PDB entry 2HZV | X-ray diffraction, 3.10 A resolution | chains J and B of the 6 polymer chains in the assembly

# Chain J
Molecule: 30-nt DNA strand
Sequence (30 nucleotides; numbered 1 to 30; the number before each row is that of its first residue):
     1 AGTATGACGATTTTAAGTATTCGTCATACT

# Chain B
Molecule: Nickel-responsive regulator
Source organism: Escherichia coli
Reference sequence: P0A6Z6 (NIKR_ECOLI); numbering as in UniProt (aligned over 1-133)
Sequence (133 residues; each row starts with the number of its first residue):
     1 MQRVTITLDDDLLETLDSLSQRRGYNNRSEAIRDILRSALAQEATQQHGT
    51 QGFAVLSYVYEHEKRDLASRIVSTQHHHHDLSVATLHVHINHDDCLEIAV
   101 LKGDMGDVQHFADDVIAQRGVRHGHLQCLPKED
Not modelled in the structure: 132-133
Sequence notes: modified residue (1, 105)
Modified / non-standard residues: Mse1 (selenomethionine; parent Met); Mse105 (selenomethionine; parent Met)
Metal / ion sites: Ni2+ site 1: His76 (shared with 3 residues of chain D); K+ site 1: His79, Ser82 (shared with 1 residue of chain D); Ni2+ site 2: His87, His89, Cys95 (shared with 1 residue of chain D); K+ site 2: Ile116, Gln118, Val121 (shared with 2 residues of chain A)
UniProt features mapped onto this chain:
  - binding site (Ni(2+)): His76, His87, His89, Cys95
  - mutagenesis: Arg3 (R3A: Loss of DNA-binding)
From the paper describing this entry:
  - K+ coordination: Ile116, Val121
  - binding site for the 30-nt DNA strand: Arg3, Thr5, Thr7, Arg28, Ser29, Arg65, Arg119
  - specificity-determining residues: Arg3, Thr5
  - binding site for the 30-nt DNA strand: Asn27, Arg33, Lys64
  - mutagenesis - D34A: unchanged binding to Ni2+
  - mutagenesis - D34A: unchanged stability
  - mutagenesis - E30A: decreased binding to DNA
  - mutagenesis - E30A, D34A: decreased binding to the 30-nt DNA strand

# How chain J and chain B interact
Pairs across the interface - 7 pairs, chain J then chain B:
  DC22(J) - Arg119(B)  hydrogen bond to the phosphate
  DG23(J) - Thr7(B)  hydrogen bond to the phosphate
  DG23(J) - Arg119(B)  salt bridge to the phosphate
  DT24(J) - Thr5(B)  base contact
  DC25(J) - Thr5(B)  hydrogen bond to the base
  DA26(J) - Thr5(B)  base contact
  DA28(J) - Arg3(B)  base contact

# Summary
The interface between chain J and chain B involves 6 residues on one side and 4 on the other; the contacts
include 3 hydrogen bonds and 1 salt bridge. Among the polar pairs are DC25(J)-Thr5(B), DC22(J)-Arg119(B) and
DG23(J)-Thr7(B). From the paper: a binding site for the 30-nt DNA strand at Arg3(B), Thr5(B) and Thr7(B) among
others; E30A and D34A of chain B reduce binding to the 30-nt DNA strand.
Here chain J is a 30-nt DNA strand and chain B is Nickel-responsive regulator (Escherichia coli). Entry 2HZV
(NikR-operator DNA complex) was determined by X-ray diffraction (same publication as 2HZA).
